PDB entry 7Z0O | electron microscopy, 2.80 A resolution | chains D and G of the 10 polymer chains in the assembly

Chain D:
Protein: RNA polymerase I-specific transcription initiation factor RRN5
Organism: Saccharomyces cerevisiae
UniProtKB: Q02983 (RRN5_YEAST); residues 1-363 here = UniProt positions 1-363
Chain sequence (364 residues; each row starts with the number of its first residue; numbering starts at 0):
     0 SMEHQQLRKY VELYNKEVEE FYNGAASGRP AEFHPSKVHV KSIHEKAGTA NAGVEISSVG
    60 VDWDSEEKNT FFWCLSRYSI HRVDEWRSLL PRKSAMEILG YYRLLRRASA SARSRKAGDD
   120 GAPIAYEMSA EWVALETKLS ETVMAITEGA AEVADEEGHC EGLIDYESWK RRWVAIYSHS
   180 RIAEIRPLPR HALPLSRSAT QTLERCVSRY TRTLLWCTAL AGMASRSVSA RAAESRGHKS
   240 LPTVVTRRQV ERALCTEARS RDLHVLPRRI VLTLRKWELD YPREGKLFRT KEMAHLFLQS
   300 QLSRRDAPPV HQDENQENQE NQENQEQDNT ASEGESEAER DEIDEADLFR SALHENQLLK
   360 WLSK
Not modelled in the structure: 0-2, 25-30, 45-54, 115-120, 232-238, 303-338
Differences from the reference sequence: expression tag (0)
Reported in the primary citation:
  - binding site for Non-template DNA: R189

Chain G:
Protein: Upstream activation factor subunit UAF30
Organism: Saccharomyces cerevisiae
UniProtKB: Q08747 (UAF30_YEAST); numbering as in UniProt (aligned over 1-228)
Chain sequence (228 residues; each row starts with the number of its first residue):
     1 MAELNDYSTM IDILLSDMDL ETVTTKKVRM ALKEVYAIDV ESQGKAINKL IRKHLDLVKE
    61 RPRFERSLED LLKENATLAI ELTKEITVSK RSSGEEKNDS ETKGTHVEKK KGTVSKSPIS
   121 TRKVTLSKSL ASLLGEHELT RTEVVRRLWA YIKAHNLQNP NNKKEILCDE KLELILGKST
   181 NMFEMHKILA SHMTEPKKIS DCPPLIQEVR RKEKPIVSDS EQSDTKGI
Not modelled in the structure: 1-2, 87-228
Swiss-Prot annotation at these positions:
  - modified residue (Phosphoserine): S218, S220, S223

Chain D / chain G interface:
Pairs across the interface - 47 pairs, chain D then chain G:
  H3(D) with E85(G), hydrogen bond (side chain-backbone)
  Q5(D) with L82(G); E85(G), hydrogen bond; I86(G)
  R7(D) with D6(G), salt bridge
  K15(D) with A37(G); I38(G)
  E19(D) with K33(G), salt bridge
  E31(D) with E41(G)
  Y125(D) with E34(G), hydrogen bond
  E130(D) with A79(G)
  L134(D) with L82(G), hydrophobic; T83(G)
  K137(D) with I86(G)
  L138(D) with I86(G), hydrophobic
  T141(D) with I86(G)
  F348(D) with R66(G); S67(G); L68(G)
  A351(D) with L68(G), hydrophobic; N75(G), hydrogen bond (backbone-side chain)
  L352(D) with D17(G); L71(G)
  H353(D) with E34(G); V35(G)
  E354(D) with N75(G)
  N355(D) with R66(G), hydrogen bond; L71(G); E74(G), hydrogen bond; N75(G), hydrogen bond
  Q356(D) with L14(G); V35(G); Y36(G), hydrogen bond (backbone-side chain)
  L357(D) with V35(G)
  L358(D) with N75(G); L78(G), hydrophobic
  K359(D) with I13(G); R66(G); E74(G), salt bridge
  W360(D) with D6(G); M10(G), hydrophobic; I13(G), hydrophobic; Y36(G), hydrophobic
  L361(D) with L82(G), hydrophobic
  S362(D) with L78(G); L82(G)
  K363(D) with T9(G)
Also at the interface, not in a pair above, chain D (29 interface residues in all): L12, E16, L347
Also at the interface, not in a pair above, chain G (27 interface residues in all): Y7, L72

Summary:
Chain D and chain G form an interface of 29 and 27 residues respectively; the contacts include 8 hydrogen
bonds and 3 salt bridges. Polar contacts include R7(D)-D6(G), E19(D)-K33(G) and K359(D)-E74(G). The paper
reports a binding site for Non-template DNA at R189(D).
Chain D is RNA polymerase I-specific transcription initiation factor RRN5 and chain G is Upstream activation
factor subunit UAF30, both from Saccharomyces cerevisiae; the structure, Structure of transcription factor UAF
in complex with TBP and 35S rRNA promoter DNA, was determined by electron microscopy.
